Entry 7AFA (electron microscopy, 2.95 A resolution); this record covers chains 1 and J of the 9 polymer chains in the assembly.

== Chain 1 ==
Molecule: 16SrRNA (head domain of the 30S ribosome)
From: Escherichia coli
Sequence (1541 nucleotides; each row starts with the number of its first residue):
     1 AAAUUGAAGAGUUUGAUCAUGGCUCAGAUUGAACGCUGGCGGCAGGCCUA
    51 ACACAUGCAAGUCGAACGGUAACAGGAAGAAGCUUGCUUCUUUGCUGACG
   101 AGUGGCGGACGGGUGAGUAAUGUCUGGGAAACUGCCUGAUGGAGGGGGAU
   151 AACUACUGGAAACGGUAGCUAAUACCGCAUAACGUCGCAAGACCAAAGAG
   201 GGGGACCUUCGGGCCUCUUGCCAUCGGAUGUGCCCAGAUGGGAUUAGCUA
   251 GUAGGUGGGGUAACGGCUCACCUAGGCGACGAUCCCUAGCUGGUCUGAGA
   301 GGAUGACCAGCCACACUGGAACUGAGACACGGUCCAGACUCCUACGGGAG
   351 GCAGCAGUGGGGAAUAUUGCACAAUGGGCGCAAGCCUGAUGCAGCCAUGC
   401 CGCGUGUAUGAAGAAGGCCUUCGGGUUGUAAAGUACUUUCAGCGGGGAGG
   451 AAGGGAGUAAAGUUAAUACCUUUGCUCAUUGACGUUACCCGCAGAAGAAG
   501 CACCGGCUAACUCCGUGCCAGCAGCCXCGGUAAUACGGAGGGUGCAAGCG
   551 UUAAUCGGAAUUACUGGGCGUAAAGCGCACGCAGGCGGUUUGUUAAGUCA
   601 GAUGUGAAAUCCCCGGGCUCAACCUGGGAACUGCAUCUGAUACUGGCAAG
   651 CUUGAGUCUCGUAGAGGGGGGUAGAAUUCCAGGUGUAGCGGUGAAAUGCG
   701 UAGAGAUCUGGAGGAAUACCGGUGGCGAAGGCGGCCCCCUGGACGAAGAC
   751 UGACGCUCAGGUGCGAAAGCGUGGGGAGCAAACAGGAUUAGAUACCCUGG
   801 UAGUCCACGCCGUAAACGAUGUCGACUUGGAGGUUGUGCCCUUGAGGCGU
   851 GGCUUCCGGAGCUAACGCGUUAAGUCGACCGCCUGGGGAGUACGGCCGCA
   901 AGGUUAAAACUCAAAUGAAUUGACGGGGGCCCGCACAAGCGGUGGAGCAU
   951 GUGGUUUAAUUCGAUGXAACGCGAAGAACCUUACCUGGUCUUGACAUCCA
  1001 CGGAAGUUUUCAGAGAUGAGAAUGUGCCUUCGGGAACCGUGAGACAGGUG
  1051 CUGCAUGGCUGUCGUCAGCUCGUGUUGUGAAAUGUUGGGUUAAGUCCCGC
  1101 AACGAGCGCAACCCUUAUCCUUUGUUGCCAGCGGUCCGGCCGGGAACUCA
  1151 AAGGAGACUGCCAGUGAUAAACUGGAGGAAGGUGGGGAUGACGUCAAGUC
  1201 AUCAUGGCCCUUACGACCAGGGCUACACACGUGCUACAAUGGCGCAUACA
  1251 AAGAGAAGCGACCUCGCGAGAGCAAGCGGACCUCAUAAAGUGCGUCGUAG
  1301 UCCGGAUUGGAGUCUGCAACUCGACUCCAUGAAGUCGGAAUCGCUAGUAA
  1351 UCGUGGAUCAGAAUGCCACGGUGAAUACGUUCCCGGCCUUGUACACACCG
  1401 CCCGUXACACCAUGGGAGUGGGUUGCAAAAGAAGUAGGUAGCUUAACCUU
  1451 CGGGAGGGCGCUUACCACUUUGUGAUUCAUGACUGGGGUGAAGUCGUAAC
  1501 AAGGUAACCGUAGGGGAACCUGCGGUUGGAUCACCUCCUUA
Not modelled in the structure: 1-930, 1387-1541
Modified / non-standard residues: PSU (pseudouridine-5'-monophosphate) at position 516, G7M (N7-methyl-guanosine-5'-monophosphate) at position 527, 2MG (2N-methylguanosine-5'-monophosphate) at position 966, 5MC (5-methylcytidine-5'-monophosphate) at position 967, 2MG (2N-methylguanosine-5'-monophosphate) at position 1207, 4OC (4n,o2'-methylcytidine-5'-monophosphate) at position 1401, 5MC (5-methylcytidine-5'-monophosphate) at position 1406, UR3 (3-methyluridine-5'-monophoshate) at position 1497, 2MG (2N-methylguanosine-5'-monophosphate) at position 1515, MA6 (6N-dimethyladenosine-5'-monophoshate) at position 1517, MA6 (6N-dimethyladenosine-5'-monophoshate) at position 1518
Bound ions: Mg2+ site 1 near A937 (its only coordinating residue here); Mg2+ site 2: G944, G945; Mg2+ site 3: A964, U1199; Mg2+ site 4 near C972 (its only coordinating residue here); Mg2+ site 5 near C980 (its only coordinating residue here); Mg2+ site 6: C1054, A1197, G1198; Mg2+ site 7: C1054, A1197; Mg2+ site 8 near G1068 (its only coordinating residue here); Mg2+ site 9 near C1069 (its only coordinating residue here); Mg2+ site 10: U1085, U1086, G1099; Mg2+ site 11 near A1110 (its only coordinating residue here); Mg2+ site 12 near U1224 (its only coordinating residue here); 4 more Mg2+ sites not listed

== Chain J ==
Molecule: 30S ribosomal protein S10
From: Escherichia coli
UniProtKB: C3SQT7 (C3SQT7_ECOLX); residues 1-103 here = UniProt positions 1-103
Chain sequence (103 residues; row label = number of the first residue in the row):
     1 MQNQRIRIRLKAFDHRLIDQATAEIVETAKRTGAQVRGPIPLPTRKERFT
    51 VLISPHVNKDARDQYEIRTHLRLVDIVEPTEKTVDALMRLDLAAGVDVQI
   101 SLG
Not modelled in the structure: 1-3, 103

== Interface between chain 1 and chain J ==
Contacting residue pairs - 72 pairs, chain 1 then chain J:
  G963(1) - His56(J)  sugar contact
  G963(1) - Val57(J)  base contact
  A964(1) - His56(J)  sugar contact
  A964(1) - Val57(J)  sugar contact
  C972(1) - Val57(J)  base contact
  C972(1) - Lys59(J)  salt bridge to the phosphate
  G973(1) - Leu52(J)  sugar contact
  G973(1) - Pro55(J)  hydrogen bond to the sugar
  G973(1) - His56(J)  base contact
  G973(1) - Val57(J)  sugar contact
  G973(1) - Lys59(J)  salt bridge to the phosphate
  A975(1) - Thr50(J)  base contact
  A975(1) - Lys59(J)  salt bridge to the phosphate
  A975(1) - Arg62(J)  hydrogen bond to the base
  G1058(1) - Pro55(J)  base contact
  C1059(1) - Ile53(J)  hydrogen bond to the sugar
  C1059(1) - Pro55(J)  sugar contact
  U1060(1) - Ile53(J)  phosphate contact
  U1060(1) - Ser54(J)  hydrogen bond to the sugar
  U1060(1) - Asn58(J)  hydrogen bond to the sugar
  U1060(1) - Ala61(J)  phosphate contact
  G1061(1) - Asn58(J)  sugar contact
  G1061(1) - Ala61(J)  sugar contact
  U1062(1) - Asp60(J)  phosphate contact
  U1123(1) - Arg37(J)  phosphate contact
  U1123(1) - Gly38(J)  phosphate contact
  U1123(1) - Pro39(J)  hydrogen bond to the sugar
  U1123(1) - Ile40(J)  sugar contact
  U1123(1) - Pro41(J)  base contact
  G1124(1) - Arg37(J)  salt bridge to the phosphate
  G1124(1) - Gly38(J)  phosphate contact
  G1124(1) - Ile40(J)  phosphate contact
  U1125(1) - Arg7(J)  phosphate contact
  U1125(1) - Arg37(J)  salt bridge to the phosphate
  U1125(1) - Ile40(J)  sugar contact
  U1125(1) - Leu42(J)  base contact
  U1126(1) - Arg7(J)  salt bridge to the phosphate
  U1126(1) - Arg9(J)  hydrogen bond to the base
  U1126(1) - Leu42(J)  base contact
  U1126(1) - Leu73(J)  base contact
  A1150(1) - Pro41(J)  hydrogen bond to the sugar
  A1150(1) - Leu42(J)  sugar contact
  A1150(1) - Pro43(J)  sugar contact
  A1151(1) - Pro41(J)  sugar contact
  A1151(1) - Leu42(J)  sugar contact
  A1151(1) - Pro43(J)  phosphate contact
  A1151(1) - Thr44(J)  phosphate contact
  A1151(1) - Arg72(J)  hydrogen bond to the phosphate
  A1152(1) - His15(J)  phosphate contact
  A1152(1) - Asp19(J)  hydrogen bond to the sugar
  A1152(1) - Thr44(J)  phosphate contact
  A1152(1) - His70(J)  salt bridge to the phosphate
  A1152(1) - Arg72(J)  salt bridge to the phosphate
  G1153(1) - His15(J)  salt bridge to the phosphate
  G1198(1) - His56(J)  sugar contact
  G1198(1) - Val57(J)  sugar contact
  U1199(1) - His56(J)  sugar contact
  A1254(1) - Arg45(J)  salt bridge to the phosphate
  A1254(1) - Glu47(J)  phosphate contact
  G1255(1) - Arg45(J)  salt bridge to the phosphate
  G1279(1) - Arg9(J)  salt bridge to the phosphate
  G1279(1) - Lys11(J)  salt bridge to the phosphate
  A1280(1) - Arg9(J)  salt bridge to the phosphate
  A1280(1) - Leu42(J)  base contact
  A1280(1) - Pro43(J)  sugar contact
  A1280(1) - Leu71(J)  phosphate contact
  C1366(1) - Lys59(J)  sugar contact
  C1366(1) - Arg62(J)  hydrogen bond to the sugar
  C1367(1) - Thr50(J)  hydrogen bond to the sugar
  C1367(1) - Arg62(J)  salt bridge to the phosphate
  C1367(1) - Gln64(J)  hydrogen bond to the phosphate
  A1368(1) - Gln64(J)  hydrogen bond to the phosphate
Other interface residues (no listed pair), chain 1 (34 interface residues in all): A969, G971, C1114, U1115, U1202, G1253, C1281
Other interface residues (no listed pair), chain J (35 interface residues in all): Arg5, Lys46, Arg68

== In short ==
Chain 1 and chain J form an interface of 34 and 35 residues respectively; the contacts include 14 hydrogen
bonds and 15 salt bridges. Polar pairs include A975(1)-Arg62(J), U1126(1)-Arg9(J) and G973(1)-Pro55(J). The
Mg2+ site 2 is built by G944(1) and G945(1).
Chain 1 is 16SrRNA (head domain of the 30S ribosome) and chain J is 30S ribosomal protein S10, both from
Escherichia coli; the structure, Bacterial 30S ribosomal subunit assembly complex state F (head domain), was
determined by electron microscopy, deposited together with 7AF3, 7AF5, 7AF8, 7AFD, 7AFH, 7AFI and 17 further
entries.
